Entry 1P3L (X-ray diffraction, 2.40 A resolution); this record covers chains I and B of the 10 polymer chains in the assembly.

== Chain I ==
Molecule: Palindromic 146bp Human Alpha-Satellite DNA fragment
From: Homo sapiens
Sequence (146 nucleotides; each row starts with the number of its first residue):
     1 ATCAATATCC ACCTGCAGAT TCTACCAAAA GTGTATTTGG AAACTGCTCC ATCAAAAGGC
    61 ATGTTCAGCG GAATTCCGCT GAACATGCCT TTTGATGGAG CAGTTTCCAA ATACACTTTT
   121 GGTAGAATCT GCAGGTGGAT ATTGAT

== Chain B ==
Name: Histone H4
From: Xenopus laevis
UniProt: P62799 (H4_XENLA); residue numbers follow UniProt; this construct covers 1-102
Sequence (102 residues; each row starts with the number of its first residue):
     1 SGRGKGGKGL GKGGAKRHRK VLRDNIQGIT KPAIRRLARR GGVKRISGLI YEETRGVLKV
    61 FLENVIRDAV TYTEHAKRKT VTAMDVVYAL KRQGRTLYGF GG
Unresolved in the structure: 1-23
From the paper describing this entry:
  - conformationally variable residues: Arg-45

== Chain I / chain B interface ==
Residue-residue contacts (6; chain I residue first):
  DA41(I) / Lys-77(B)  salt bridge to the phosphate
  DC60(I) / Pro-32(B)  phosphate contact
  DC60(I) / Arg-36(B)  salt bridge to the phosphate
  DA61(I) / Thr-30(B)  phosphate contact
  DA61(I) / Pro-32(B)  phosphate contact
  DC69(I) / Arg-45(B)  sugar contact
Interface residues without a listed pair, chain I (5 interface residues in all): DC50
Interface residues without a listed pair, chain B (6 interface residues in all): Thr-80

== Overview ==
Chain I and chain B form an interface of 5 and 6 residues respectively, with 2 salt bridges. Polar pairs
include DA41(I)/Lys-77(B) and DC60(I)/Arg-36(B). From the paper: conformational variability at Arg-45(B).
Chain I is Palindromic 146bp Human Alpha-Satellite DNA fragment (Homo sapiens) and chain B is Histone H4
(Xenopus laevis); the structure, Crystallographic Studies of Nucleosome Core Particles containing Histone
'Sin' Mutants, was determined by X-ray diffraction, deposited together with 1P34, 1P3A, 1P3B, 1P3F, 1P3G, 1P3I
and 4 further entries.
